PDB entry 1U47 | X-ray diffraction, 2.00 A resolution | chains B and A of the 3 polymer chains in the assembly

Chain B:
Molecule: DNA primer strand
Sequence (11 nucleotides; numbered 19 to 29; the number before each row is that of its first residue):
    19 GCCTGACTCG C
Unresolved in the structure: 19

Chain A:
Molecule: DNA polymerase I
From: Geobacillus stearothermophilus
Notes: EC 2.7.7.7; fragment: analogous to the E. coli klenow fragment
UniProtKB: P52026 (DPO1_BACST); residues 304-876 here = UniProt positions 304-876
Amino-acid sequence (580 residues; each row starts with the number of its first residue):
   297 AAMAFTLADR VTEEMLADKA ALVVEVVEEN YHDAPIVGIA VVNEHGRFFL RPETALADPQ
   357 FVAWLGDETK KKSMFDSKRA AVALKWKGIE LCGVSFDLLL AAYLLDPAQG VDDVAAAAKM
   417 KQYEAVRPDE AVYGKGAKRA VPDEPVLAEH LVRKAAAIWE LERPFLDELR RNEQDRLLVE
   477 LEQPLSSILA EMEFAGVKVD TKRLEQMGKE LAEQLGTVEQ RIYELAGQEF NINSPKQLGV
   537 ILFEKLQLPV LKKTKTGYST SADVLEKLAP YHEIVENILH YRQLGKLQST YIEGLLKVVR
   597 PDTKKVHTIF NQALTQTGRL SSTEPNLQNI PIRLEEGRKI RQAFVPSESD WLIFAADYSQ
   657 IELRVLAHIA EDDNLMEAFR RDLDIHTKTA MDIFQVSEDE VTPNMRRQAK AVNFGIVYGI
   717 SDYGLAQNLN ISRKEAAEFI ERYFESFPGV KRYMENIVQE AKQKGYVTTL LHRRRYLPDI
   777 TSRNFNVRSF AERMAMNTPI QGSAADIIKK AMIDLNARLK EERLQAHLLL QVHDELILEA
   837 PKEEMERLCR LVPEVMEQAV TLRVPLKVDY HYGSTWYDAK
Ion coordination: Mg2+: Asp653, Tyr654, Asp830

Chain B / chain A interface:
Contacting residue pairs (31):
  DC21(B) - Lys431(A)  salt bridge to the phosphate
  DG23(B) - Thr552(A)  phosphate contact
  DA24(B) - Thr550(A)  phosphate contact
  DA24(B) - Lys551(A)  phosphate contact
  DA24(B) - Thr552(A)  hydrogen bond to the phosphate
  DC25(B) - Thr550(A)  phosphate contact
  DC25(B) - Ser555(A)  phosphate contact
  DC25(B) - Thr556(A)  hydrogen bond to the phosphate
  DC25(B) - Ser557(A)  hydrogen bond to the phosphate
  DC25(B) - Arg578(A)  hydrogen bond to the phosphate
  DT26(B) - Ser557(A)  phosphate contact
  DT26(B) - Ala558(A)  hydrogen bond to the phosphate
  DT26(B) - Arg578(A)  salt bridge to the phosphate
  DT26(B) - Lys582(A)  hydrogen bond to the base
  DC27(B) - Lys582(A)  sugar contact
  DC27(B) - Tyr587(A)  hydrogen bond to the sugar
  DC27(B) - Asn625(A)  hydrogen bond to the base
  DC27(B) - Pro627(A)  phosphate contact
  DG28(B) - Gln624(A)  sugar contact
  DG28(B) - Asn625(A)  sugar contact
  DG28(B) - Ile626(A)  sugar contact
  DG28(B) - Pro627(A)  phosphate contact
  DG28(B) - Ile628(A)  hydrogen bond to the phosphate
  DG28(B) - Arg629(A)  hydrogen bond to the phosphate
  DC29(B) - Arg615(A)  hydrogen bond to the base
  DC29(B) - Ile628(A)  phosphate contact
  DC29(B) - Arg629(A)  salt bridge to the phosphate
  DC29(B) - Tyr714(A)  hydrogen bond to the base
  DC29(B) - Val828(A)  sugar contact
  DC29(B) - His829(A)  phosphate contact
  DC29(B) - Asp830(A)  phosphate contact
Also at the interface, not in a pair above, chain B (9 interface residues in all): DC20
Also at the interface, not in a pair above, chain A (28 interface residues in all): Ala433, Pro531, Tyr554, Gln579, Leu630, Arg637

Overview:
The interface between chain B and chain A involves 9 residues on one side and 28 on the other; the contacts
include 12 hydrogen bonds and 3 salt bridges. Among the polar pairs are DT26(B)-Lys582(A), DC27(B)-Asn625(A)
and DC29(B)-Arg615(A).
Chain B is DNA primer strand and chain A is DNA polymerase I (Geobacillus stearothermophilus); the structure,
cytosine-8-Oxoguanine base pair at the polymerase active site, was determined by X-ray diffraction together
with 1U45, 1U48, 1U49 and 1U4B from the same study.
